PDB entry 4C0K | X-ray diffraction, 2.80 A resolution | chain A

# Chain A
Name: Mitochondrial rho gtpase
Source organism: Drosophila melanogaster
Notes: EC 3.6.5.-; fragment: elm1, elm2, and cgtpase, residues 201-617
UniProt: Q8IMX7 (MIRO_DROME); residues 201-617 here = UniProt positions 201-617
Chain sequence (423 residues; numbered 201 to 623; the number before each row is that of its first residue):
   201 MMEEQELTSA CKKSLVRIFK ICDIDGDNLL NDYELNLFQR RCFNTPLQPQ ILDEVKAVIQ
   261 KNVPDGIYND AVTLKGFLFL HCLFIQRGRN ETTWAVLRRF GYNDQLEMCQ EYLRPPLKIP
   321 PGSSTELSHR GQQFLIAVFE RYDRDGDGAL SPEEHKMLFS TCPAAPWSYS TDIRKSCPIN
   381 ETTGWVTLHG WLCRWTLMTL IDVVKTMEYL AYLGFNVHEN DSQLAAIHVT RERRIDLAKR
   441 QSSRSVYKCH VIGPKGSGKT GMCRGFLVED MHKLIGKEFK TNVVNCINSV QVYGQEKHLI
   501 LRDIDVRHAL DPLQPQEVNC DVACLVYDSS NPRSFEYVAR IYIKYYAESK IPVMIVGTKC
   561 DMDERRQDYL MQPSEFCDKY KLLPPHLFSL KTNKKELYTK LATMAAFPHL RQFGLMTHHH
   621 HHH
Disordered / not traced: 201-205, 610-623
Construct notes: expression tag (618-623)
Metal / ion sites: Na+: Asp-223, Asp-227, Leu-229, Glu-234; Ca2+: Asp-343, Asp-345, Asp-347, Ala-349, Glu-354
Ligand contacts: L-homoserine (HSE): Cys-222, Phe-238, Gln-239, Phe-277, Leu-280, His-281, Phe-284, Val-296
Reported in the primary citation:
  - Ca2+ coordination: Glu-354
  - post-translational modification sites: Ser-324 (citing earlier work)

# Overview
Bound to chain A: L-homoserine. Asp-223, Asp-227, Leu-229 and Glu-234 form the Na+ site. The Ca2+ site is
built by Asp-343, Asp-345, Asp-347, Ala-349 and Glu-354. The paper reports Ca2+ coordination by Glu-354; a
modification site at Ser-324.
Chain A is Mitochondrial rho gtpase (Drosophila melanogaster); the structure, Crystal structure of Drosophila
Miro EF hand and cGTPase domains bound to one calcium ion (Ca-MiroS), was determined by X-ray diffraction,
deposited together with 4C0J and 4C0L.
